8Y62 - chains A and R of the 5 polymer chains in the assembly; structure by electron microscopy, 3.20 A resolution.

== Chain A ==
Molecule: Guanine nucleotide-binding protein G(i) subunit alpha-1
Source organism: Homo sapiens
Reference sequence: P63096 (GNAI1_HUMAN); residue numbers follow UniProt; this construct covers 1-354
Sequence (354 residues; each row starts with the number of its first residue):
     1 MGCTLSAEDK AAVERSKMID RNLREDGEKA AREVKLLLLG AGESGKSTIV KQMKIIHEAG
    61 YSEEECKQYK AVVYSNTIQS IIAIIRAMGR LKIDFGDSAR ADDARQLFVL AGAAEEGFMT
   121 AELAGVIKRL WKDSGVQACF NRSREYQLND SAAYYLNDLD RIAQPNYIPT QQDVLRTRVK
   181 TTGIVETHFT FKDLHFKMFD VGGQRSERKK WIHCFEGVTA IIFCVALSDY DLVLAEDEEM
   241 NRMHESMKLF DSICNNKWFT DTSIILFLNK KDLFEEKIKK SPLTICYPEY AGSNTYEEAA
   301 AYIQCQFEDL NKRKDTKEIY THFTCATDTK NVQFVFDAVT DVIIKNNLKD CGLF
Unresolved in the structure: 1-4, 56-181, 234-242
UniProt features mapped onto this chain:
  - region: K35 to T48 (G1 motif), D173 to T181 (G2 motif), F196 to R205 (G3 motif), I265 to D272 (G4 motif), T324 to T329 (G5 motif)
  - binding site (GTP): E43 to T48, S151, L175 to T181, D200 to Q204, N269 to D272, A326
  - binding site (Mg(2+)): S47, T181
  - modified residue: R178 (ADP-ribosylarginine), Q204 (Deamidated glutamine), C351 (ADP-ribosylcysteine)
  - lipidation: G2 (N-myristoyl glycine), C3 (S-palmitoyl cysteine)

== Chain R ==
Molecule: N-formyl peptide receptor 2
Source organism: Homo sapiens
Reference sequence: P25090 (FPR2_HUMAN); residue numbers follow UniProt; this construct covers 1-351
Sequence (351 residues; each row starts with the number of its first residue):
     1 METNFSTPLN EYEEVSYESA GYTVLRILPL VVLGVTFVLG VLGNGLVIWV AGFRMTRTVT
    61 TICYLNLALA DFSFTATLPF LIVSMAMGEK WPFGWFLCKL IHIVVDINLF GSVFLIGFIA
   121 LDRCICVLHP VWAQNHRTVS LAMKVIVGPW ILALVLTLPV FLFLTTVTIP NGDTYCTFNF
   181 ASWGGTPEER LKVAITMLTA RGIIRFVIGF SLPMSIVAIC YGLIAAKIHK KGMIKSSRPL
   241 RVLTAVVASF FICWFPFQLV ALLGTVWLKE MLFYGKYKII DILVNPTSSL AFFNSCLNPM
   301 LYVFVGQDFR ERLIHSLPTS LERALSEDSA PTNDTAANSA SPPAETELQA M
Unresolved in the structure: 1-23, 172-173, 318-351
UniProt features mapped onto this chain:
  - glycosylation: N4 (N-linked (GlcNAc...) asparagine)
Small-molecule neighbours: C16-ceramide (16C; N-((E,2S,3R)-1,3-dihydroxyoctadec-4-en-2-yl)palmitamide): L109, F110, T177, F178, R201, R205, F257, V284

== How chain A and chain R interact ==
Residue-residue contacts (25):
  R32(A) with Q134(R); N135(R)
  K192(A) with V131(R)
  D193(A) with V131(R); N135(R), hydrogen bond (backbone-side chain)
  L194(A) with Q134(R)
  T340(A) with P130(R)
  D341(A) with M233(R)
  I343(A) with P130(R), hydrophobic; Q134(R)
  K345(A) with M233(R), hydrogen bond
  N347(A) with C126(R), hydrogen bond (side chain-backbone)
  L348(A) with V127(R), hydrophobic; I228(R), hydrophobic
  D350(A) with T60(R), hydrogen bond
  C351(A) with Y64(R), hydrogen bond (backbone-side chain); R123(R), hydrogen bond (backbone-side chain)
  G352(A) with R238(R), hydrogen bond (backbone-side chain); V305(R)
  L353(A) with R123(R); I224(R), hydrophobic; R238(R); P239(R)
  F354(A) with M233(R); R238(R)
Also at the interface, not in a pair above, chain A (21 interface residues in all): R24, E28, V34, H195, F336, I344
Also at the interface, not in a pair above, chain R (21 interface residues in all): T138, S140, Y221, K227, K231, L243

== In short ==
Chain A and chain R each contribute 21 residues to their interface; the contacts include 7 hydrogen bonds.
Polar pairs include D193(A)-N135(R), K345(A)-M233(R) and N347(A)-C126(R). Bound to chain R: C16-ceramide.
Chain A is Guanine nucleotide-binding protein G(i) subunit alpha-1 and chain R is N-formyl peptide receptor 2,
both from Homo sapiens; the structure, Cryo-EM structure of the C16:0 ceramide-bound FPR2-Gi complex, was
determined by electron microscopy together with 9JHJ and 8Y63 from the same study.
